Entry 7AQO (electron microscopy, 4.50 A resolution (low resolution: residue-level contacts below are approximate; hydrogen-bond / salt-bridge calls are withheld)); this record covers chains H and J of the 12 polymer chains in the assembly.

== Chain H ==
Name: THO complex subunit HPR1
Source organism: Saccharomyces cerevisiae S288C
UniProtKB: P17629 (HPR1_YEAST); residue numbers follow UniProt; this construct covers 1-720
Amino-acid sequence (720 residues; each row starts with the number of its first residue):
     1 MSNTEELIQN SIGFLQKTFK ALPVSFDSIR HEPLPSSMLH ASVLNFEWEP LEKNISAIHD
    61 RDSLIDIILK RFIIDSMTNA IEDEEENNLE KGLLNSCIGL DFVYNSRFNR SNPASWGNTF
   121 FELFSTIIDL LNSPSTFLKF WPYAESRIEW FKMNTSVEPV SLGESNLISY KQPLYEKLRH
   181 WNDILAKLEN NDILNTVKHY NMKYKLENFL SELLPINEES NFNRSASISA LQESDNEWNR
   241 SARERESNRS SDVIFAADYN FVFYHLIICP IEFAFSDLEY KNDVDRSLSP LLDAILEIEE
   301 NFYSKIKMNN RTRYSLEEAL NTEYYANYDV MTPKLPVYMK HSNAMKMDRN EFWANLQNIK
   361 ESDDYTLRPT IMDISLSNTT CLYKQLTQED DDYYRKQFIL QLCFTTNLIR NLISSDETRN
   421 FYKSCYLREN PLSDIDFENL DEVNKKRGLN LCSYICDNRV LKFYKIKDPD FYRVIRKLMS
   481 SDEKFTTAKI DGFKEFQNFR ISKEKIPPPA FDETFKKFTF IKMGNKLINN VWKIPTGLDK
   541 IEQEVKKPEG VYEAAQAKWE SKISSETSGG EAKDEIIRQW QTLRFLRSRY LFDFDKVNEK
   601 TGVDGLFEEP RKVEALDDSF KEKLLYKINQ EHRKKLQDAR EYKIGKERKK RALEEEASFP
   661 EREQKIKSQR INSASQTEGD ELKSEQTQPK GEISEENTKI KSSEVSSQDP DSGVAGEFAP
Disordered / not traced: 1, 79-88, 242-249, 554-575, 605-720
UniProt features mapped onto this chain:
  - modified residue: S234 (Phosphoserine)

== Chain J ==
Name: BJ4_G0025130.mRNA.1.CDS.1
Source organism: Saccharomyces cerevisiae S288C
UniProtKB: A0A6A5PZX4 (A0A6A5PZX4_YEASX); numbering as in UniProt (aligned over 1-261)
Amino-acid sequence (261 residues; row label = number of the first residue in the row):
     1 MTKEEGRTYF ESLCEEEQSL QESQTHLLNI LDILSVLADP RSSDDLLTES LKKLPDLHRE
    61 LINSSIRLRY DKYQTREAQL LEDTKTGRDV AAGVQNPKSI SEYYSTFEHL NRDTLRYINL
   121 LKRLSVDLAK QVEVSDPSVT VYEMDKWVPS EKLQGILEQY CAPDTDIRGV DAQIKNYLDQ
   181 IKMARAKFGL ENKYSLKERL STLTKELNHW RKEWDDIEML MFGDDAHSMK KMIQKIDSLK
   241 SEINAPSESY PVDKEGDIVL E
Disordered / not traced: 1-5, 41-43, 239-261

== Chain H / chain J interface ==
Pairs across the interface (48; chain H residue first):
  N190(H) - D83(J)
  N190(H) - T86(J)
  N190(H) - G87(J)
  N191(H) - G87(J)
  L194(H) - A91(J)
  W238(H) - V94(J)
  W238(H) - I100(J)
  W238(H) - S101(J)
  N239(H) - S101(J)
  I306(H) - L124(J)
  N309(H) - V126(J)
  R313(H) - D127(J)
  R313(H) - L128(J)
  E317(H) - A129(J)
  L320(H) - Q131(J)
  N321(H) - K130(J)
  N321(H) - Q131(J)
  N321(H) - V132(J)
  N321(H) - M144(J)
  Y324(H) - M144(J)
  P333(H) - K122(J)
  P333(H) - R123(J)
  K334(H) - K122(J)
  K334(H) - S125(J)
  L335(H) - K122(J)
  P336(H) - S125(J)
  P336(H) - D127(J)
  V337(H) - K130(J)
  V337(H) - W147(J)
  Y338(H) - V126(J)
  Y338(H) - Q154(J)
  S342(H) - E158(J)
  M345(H) - E158(J)
  R349(H) - Y117(J)
  W353(H) - Y117(J)
  L367(H) - Y103(J)
  L367(H) - Y104(J)
  R368(H) - F107(J)
  P369(H) - Y104(J)
  S375(H) - E108(J)
  K384(H) - R112(J)
  Q388(H) - R112(J)
  Q388(H) - R116(J)
  D390(H) - R116(J)
  D390(H) - N119(J)
  D392(H) - N119(J)
  Y393(H) - L115(J)
  Y393(H) - N119(J)
Also at the interface, not in a pair above, chain H (51 interface residues in all): D183, K187, I193, Q232, D235, R240, F302, Y303, L316, H341, N343, A344, L356, Y365, I371, M372, C381, Q385, D391, Y394
Also at the interface, not in a pair above, chain J (41 interface residues in all): Q79, K85, R88, L110, N111, T114, L121, V148, L157, C161

== Overview ==
51 residues of chain H face 41 of chain J across their interface.
Chain H is THO complex subunit HPR1 and chain J is BJ4_G0025130.mRNA.1.CDS.1, both from Saccharomyces
cerevisiae S288C; the structure, yeast THO-Sub2 complex dimer, was determined by electron microscopy,
deposited together with 7APX.
